Entry 5J85 (X-ray diffraction, 2.60 A resolution); this record covers chain A.

# Chain A
Name: Dihydroxyacid dehydratase/phosphogluconate dehydratase
From: Rhizobium leguminosarum bv. trifolii
UniProt: I9XDU6 (I9XDU6_RHILT); residues 2-579 here = UniProt positions 2-579
Chain sequence (588 residues; numbered -8 to 579; the number before each row is that of its first residue; numbers below 1 keep their minus sign (Met-8 is residue -8)):
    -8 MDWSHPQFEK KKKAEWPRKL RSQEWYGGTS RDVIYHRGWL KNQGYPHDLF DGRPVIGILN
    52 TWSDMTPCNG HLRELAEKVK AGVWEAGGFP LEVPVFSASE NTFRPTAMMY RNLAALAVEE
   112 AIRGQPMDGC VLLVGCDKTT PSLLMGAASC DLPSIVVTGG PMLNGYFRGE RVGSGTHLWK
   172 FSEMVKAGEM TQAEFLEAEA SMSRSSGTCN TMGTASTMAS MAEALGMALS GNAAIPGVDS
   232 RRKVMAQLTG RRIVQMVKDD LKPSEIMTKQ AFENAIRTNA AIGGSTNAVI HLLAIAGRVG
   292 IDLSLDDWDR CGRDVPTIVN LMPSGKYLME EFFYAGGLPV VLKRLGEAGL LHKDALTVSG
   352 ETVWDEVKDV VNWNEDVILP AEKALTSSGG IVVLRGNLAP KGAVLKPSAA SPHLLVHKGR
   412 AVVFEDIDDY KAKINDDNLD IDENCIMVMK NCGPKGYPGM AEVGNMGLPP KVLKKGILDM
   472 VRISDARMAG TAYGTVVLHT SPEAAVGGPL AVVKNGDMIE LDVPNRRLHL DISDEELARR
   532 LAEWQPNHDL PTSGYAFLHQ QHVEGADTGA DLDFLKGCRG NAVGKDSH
Unresolved in the structure: -8 to 3
Modified residues: Lys129 (lysine nz-carboxylic acid; KCX)
Construct notes: initiating methionine (-8); expression tag (-7 to 1); engineered mutation Ala480 (Ser in I9XDU6)
Ion coordination: 2Fe-2S cluster Fe: Cys59, Cys127, Cys200; Mg2+: Glu91, Asp128, Lys129, Glu453
Ligand contacts: 2Fe-2S cluster (FES): Tyr26, Trp30, Cys59, Glu91, Asn92, Cys127, Asp128, Thr199, Cys200, Ala206

# In short
Bound to chain A: 2Fe-2S cluster. The 2Fe-2S cluster Fe site is built by Cys59, Cys127 and Cys200. Glu91,
Asp128, Lys129 and Glu453 form the Mg2+ site.
Chain A is Dihydroxyacid dehydratase/phosphogluconate dehydratase (Rhizobium leguminosarum bv. trifolii); the
structure, Ser480Ala mutant of L-arabinonate dehydratase, was determined by X-ray diffraction (same
publication as 5J83 and 5J84).
